Entry 5T8Q (X-ray diffraction, 2.63 A resolution); this record covers chain A.

# Chain A
Name: Mitogen-activated protein kinase kinase kinase 14
Source organism: Mus musculus
Notes: EC 2.7.11.25
UniProtKB: Q9WUL6 (M3K14_MOUSE); numbering as in UniProt (aligned over 329-675)
Amino-acid sequence (349 residues; row label = number of the first residue in the row):
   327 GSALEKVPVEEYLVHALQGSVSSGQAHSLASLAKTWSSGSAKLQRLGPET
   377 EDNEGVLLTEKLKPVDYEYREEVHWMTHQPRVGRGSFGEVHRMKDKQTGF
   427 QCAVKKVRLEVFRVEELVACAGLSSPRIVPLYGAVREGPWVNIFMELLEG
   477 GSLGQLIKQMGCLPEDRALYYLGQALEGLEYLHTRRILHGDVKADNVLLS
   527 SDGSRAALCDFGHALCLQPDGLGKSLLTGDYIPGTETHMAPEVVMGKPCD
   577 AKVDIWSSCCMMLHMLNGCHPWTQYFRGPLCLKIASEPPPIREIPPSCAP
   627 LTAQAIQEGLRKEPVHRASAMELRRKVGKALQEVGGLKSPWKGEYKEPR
Unresolved in the structure: 327-333, 364-377, 546-550
Sequence notes: expression tag (327-328)
Residues lining bound ligands: 76Y (1-[(2-chlorophenyl)methyl]pyrrole-2-carboxamide): Arg-410, Val-416, His-417, Arg-418, Ala-429, Val-455, Met-471, Glu-472, Leu-473, Leu-474, Glu-475, Gly-477, Leu-524, Cys-535
Curated features (UniProtKB/Swiss-Prot):
  - active site: Asp-517 (Proton acceptor)
  - binding site (ATP): Val-408 to Val-416, Lys-431
  - modified residue: Thr-561 (Phosphothreonine)

# Overview
Bound to chain A: compound 76Y. Curated annotation (UniProt) lists active-site residue Asp-517 and 10
ATP-binding residues.
Chain A is Mitogen-activated protein kinase kinase kinase 14 (Mus musculus); the structure, Crystal structure
of murine NF-kappaB inducing kinase (NIK) bound to aryl pyrrole fragment 17, was determined by X-ray
diffraction together with 5T8F, 5T8O and 5T8P from the same study.
